PDB entry 6IFQ | X-ray diffraction, 1.95 A resolution | chains B and A

# Chain B (and A)
Name: cyclic di nucleotide phoshodiesterase
From: Vibrio cholerae serotype O1 (strain ATCC 39541 / Classical Ogawa 395 / O395)
Notes: EC 3.1.4.52; chain A of this document is another copy of the same molecule, construct and numbering; everything in this record applies to it too
UniProtKB: A0A0H3AJ04 (A0A0H3AJ04_VIBC3); numbering as in UniProt (aligned over 1-257)
Amino-acid sequence (257 residues; each row starts with the number of its first residue):
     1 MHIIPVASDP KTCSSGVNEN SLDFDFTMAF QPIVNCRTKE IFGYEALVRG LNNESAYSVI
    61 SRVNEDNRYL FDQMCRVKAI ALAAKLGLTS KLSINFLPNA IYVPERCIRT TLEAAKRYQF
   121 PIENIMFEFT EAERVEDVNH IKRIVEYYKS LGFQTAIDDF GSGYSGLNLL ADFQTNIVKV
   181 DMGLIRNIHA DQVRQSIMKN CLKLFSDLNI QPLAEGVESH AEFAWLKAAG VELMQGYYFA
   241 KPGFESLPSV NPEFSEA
Disordered / not traced: 1-20
Differences from the reference sequence: engineered mutation Ser-15 (Cys in A0A0H3AJ04)
Bound ions: Ca2+: Glu-45, Asn-95, Glu-128, Asp-158

# How chain B and chain A interact
Pairs across the interface - 50 pairs, chain B then chain A:
  Ala-132(B) / Tyr-164(A)
  Arg-134(B) / Glu-131(A)  salt bridge
  Arg-134(B) / Ser-162(A)
  Arg-134(B) / Gly-163(A)
  Phe-160(B) / Leu-167(A)  hydrophobic
  Gly-161(B) / Asn-168(A)  hydrogen bond (backbone-backbone)
  Ser-162(B) / Asn-168(A)
  Gly-163(B) / Gly-163(A)
  Gly-163(B) / Tyr-164(A)
  Tyr-164(B) / Glu-131(A)  hydrogen bond
  Tyr-164(B) / Glu-133(A)  hydrogen bond
  Tyr-164(B) / Ser-162(A)
  Tyr-164(B) / Gly-163(A)
  Tyr-164(B) / Tyr-164(A)  hydrophobic
  Leu-167(B) / Phe-160(A)  hydrophobic
  Leu-167(B) / Ile-197(A)
  Leu-167(B) / Cys-201(A)  hydrophobic
  Asn-168(B) / Gly-161(A)  hydrogen bond (backbone-backbone)
  Asn-168(B) / Ser-162(A)
  Leu-170(B) / Val-193(A)
  Ala-171(B) / Leu-184(A)  hydrophobic
  Ala-171(B) / Val-193(A)
  Ala-171(B) / Arg-194(A)  hydrogen bond (backbone-side chain)
  Ala-171(B) / Ile-197(A)  hydrophobic
  Asp-172(B) / Arg-194(A)  salt bridge
  Gln-174(B) / Val-193(A)
  Leu-184(B) / Leu-167(A)
  Leu-184(B) / Ala-171(A)  hydrophobic
  Val-193(B) / Leu-170(A)
  Val-193(B) / Ala-171(A)
  Val-193(B) / Gln-174(A)
  Val-193(B) / Leu-208(A)  hydrophobic
  Arg-194(B) / Ala-171(A)  hydrogen bond (side chain-backbone)
  Arg-194(B) / Asp-172(A)  salt bridge
  Ser-196(B) / Asp-207(A)
  Ile-197(B) / Leu-167(A)
  Ile-197(B) / Ala-171(A)  hydrophobic
  Ile-197(B) / Leu-204(A)  hydrophobic
  Asn-200(B) / Asn-200(A)
  Asn-200(B) / Lys-203(A)
  Asn-200(B) / Leu-204(A)
  Asn-200(B) / Asp-207(A)  hydrogen bond
  Cys-201(B) / Leu-167(A)  hydrophobic
  Lys-203(B) / Asn-200(A)
  Leu-204(B) / Ser-196(A)
  Leu-204(B) / Ile-197(A)
  Leu-204(B) / Asn-200(A)
  Asp-207(B) / Ser-196(A)
  Asp-207(B) / Asn-200(A)  hydrogen bond
  Leu-208(B) / Val-193(A)  hydrophobic

# In short
The chain B/chain A interface involves 24 residues from each chain; the contacts include 8 hydrogen bonds and
3 salt bridges. Polar pairs include Arg-134(B)/Glu-131(A), Asp-172(B)/Arg-194(A) and Tyr-164(B)/Glu-131(A).
Glu-45(B), Asn-95(B), Glu-128(B) and Asp-158(B) form the Ca2+ site.
Both chains are cyclic di nucleotide phoshodiesterase (Vibrio cholerae serotype O1 (strain ATCC 39541 /
Classical Ogawa 395 / O395)). Entry 6IFQ (Crystal structure of a standalone versatile EAL protein from Vibrio
cholerae O395 - Apo form) was determined by X-ray diffraction, deposited together with 6IJ2, 6IH1 and 6IH7.
